Entry 7AAE (X-ray diffraction, 2.27 A resolution); this record covers chain AAA.

Chain AAA:
Molecule: Albumin
Source organism: Homo sapiens
UniProt: P02768 (ALBU_HUMAN); residues 2-585 here correspond to UniProt positions 26-609 (UniProt number = residue number + 24)
Amino-acid sequence (584 residues; row label = number of the first residue in the row):
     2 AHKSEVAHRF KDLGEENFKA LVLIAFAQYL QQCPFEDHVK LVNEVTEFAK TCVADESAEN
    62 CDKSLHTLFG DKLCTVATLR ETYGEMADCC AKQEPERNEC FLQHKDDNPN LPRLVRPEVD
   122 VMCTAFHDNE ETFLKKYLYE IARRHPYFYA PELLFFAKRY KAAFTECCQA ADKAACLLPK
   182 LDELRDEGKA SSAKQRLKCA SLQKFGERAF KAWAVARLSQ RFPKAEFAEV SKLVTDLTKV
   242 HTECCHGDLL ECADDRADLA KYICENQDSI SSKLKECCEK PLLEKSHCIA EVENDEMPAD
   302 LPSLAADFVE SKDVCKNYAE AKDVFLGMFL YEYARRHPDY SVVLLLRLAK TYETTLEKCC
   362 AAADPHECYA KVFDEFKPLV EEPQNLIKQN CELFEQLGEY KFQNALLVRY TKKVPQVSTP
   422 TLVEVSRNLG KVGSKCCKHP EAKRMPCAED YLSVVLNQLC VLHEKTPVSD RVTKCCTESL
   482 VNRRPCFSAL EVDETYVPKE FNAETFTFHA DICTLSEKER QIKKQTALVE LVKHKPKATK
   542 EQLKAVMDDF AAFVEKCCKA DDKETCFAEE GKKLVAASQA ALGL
Unresolved in the structure: 2, 584-585
Disulfides: Cys53-Cys62, Cys75-Cys91, Cys90-Cys101, Cys124-Cys169, Cys168-Cys177, Cys200-Cys246, Cys245-Cys253, Cys265-Cys279, Cys278-Cys289, Cys316-Cys361, Cys360-Cys369, Cys392-Cys438, Cys437-Cys448, Cys461-Cys477, Cys476-Cys487, Cys514-Cys559, Cys558-Cys567
Curated features (UniProtKB/Swiss-Prot):
  - binding site (Cu cation): His3
  - binding site (Ca(2+)): Glu6, Asp13, Glu244, Asp249, Glu252, Asp255, Asp259
  - binding site (Zn(2+)): His67, His247, Asp249
  - binding site ((4Z,15Z)-bilirubin IXalpha): Lys240
  - site: Lys4 (Not glycated), Lys20 (Not glycated), Lys41 (Not glycated), Lys64 (Not glycated), Lys73 (Not glycated), Lys93 (Not glycated), Lys106 (Not glycated), Lys136 (Not glycated), Lys159 (Not glycated), Lys174 (Not glycated), Lys181 (Not glycated), Lys190 (Not glycated), Lys195 (Not glycated), Lys199 (Aspirin-acetylated lysine), Lys205 (Not glycated), Lys212 (Not glycated), Lys240 (Not glycated), Lys262 (Not glycated), Lys274 (Not glycated), Lys286 (Not glycated) and 18 more in UniProt
  - modified residue: Ser5 (Phosphoserine), Ser58 (Phosphoserine), Ser65 (Phosphoserine), Thr83 (Phosphothreonine), Lys205 (N6-succinyllysine), Ser273 (Phosphoserine), Ser419 (Phosphoserine), Thr420 (Phosphothreonine), Thr422 (Phosphothreonine), Lys436 (N6-succinyllysine), Ser489 (Phosphoserine), Lys519 (N6-succinyllysine), Lys534 (N6-methyllysine), Lys564 (N6-succinyllysine)
  - glycosylation: Lys12 (N-linked (Glc) (glycation) lysine), Lys51 (N-linked (Glc) (glycation) lysine), Lys137 (N-linked (Glc) (glycation) lysine), Lys162 (N-linked (Glc) (glycation) lysine), Lys199 (N-linked (Glc) (glycation) lysine), Lys225 (N-linked (Glc) (glycation) lysine), Lys233 (N-linked (Glc) (glycation) lysine), Lys276 (N-linked (Glc) (glycation) lysine), Lys281 (N-linked (Glc) (glycation) lysine), Lys313 (N-linked (Glc) (glycation) lysine), Lys317 (N-linked (Glc) (glycation) lysine), Asn318 (N-linked (GlcNAc...) asparagine), Lys323 (N-linked (Glc) (glycation) lysine), Lys351 (N-linked (Glc) (glycation) lysine), Lys378 (N-linked (Glc) (glycation) lysine), Lys413 (N-linked (Glc) (glycation) lysine), Lys439 (N-linked (Glc) (glycation) lysine), Lys444 (N-linked (Glc) (glycation) lysine), Asp494 (N-linked (GlcNAc...) asparagine), Lys525 (N-linked (Glc) (glycation) lysine) and 4 more in UniProt

In short:
Curated annotation (UniProt) lists Cu cation-binding residue His3, 7 Ca2+-binding residues, 3 Zn2+-binding
residues and (4Z,15Z)-bilirubin IXalpha-binding residue Lys240.
Chain AAA is Albumin (Homo sapiens); the structure, Crystal structure of Human serum albumin in complex with
myristic acid at 2.27 Angstrom Resolution, was determined by X-ray diffraction (same publication as 7AAI).
